PDB entry 3RG8 | X-ray diffraction, 1.74 A resolution | chains B and C of the 8 polymer chains in the assembly

[Chain B (and C)]
Molecule: Phosphoribosylaminoimidazole carboxylase, PurE protein
Source organism: Treponema denticola
Notes: EC 4.1.1.21; chain C of this document is another copy of the same molecule, construct and numbering; everything in this record applies to it too
UniProtKB: Q73PV9 (Q73PV9_TREDE); numbering as in UniProt (aligned over 1-159)
Amino-acid sequence (159 residues; row label = number of the first residue in the row):
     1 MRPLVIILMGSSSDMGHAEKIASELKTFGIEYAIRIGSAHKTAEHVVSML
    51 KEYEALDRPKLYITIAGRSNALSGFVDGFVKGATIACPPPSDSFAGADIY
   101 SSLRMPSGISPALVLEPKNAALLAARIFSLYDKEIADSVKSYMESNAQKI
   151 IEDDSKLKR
Unresolved in the structure: 1, 158-159 (chain C: 1)
Swiss-Prot annotation at these positions:
  - binding site (substrate): S11, D14, S38, K41, G67, S69
  - mutagenesis: H40 (H40N: Lack of activity)

[How chain B and chain C interact]
Pairs across the interface (27):
  S12(B) with K149(C); D153(C), hydrogen bond; L157(C)
  M15(B) with L157(C), hydrophobic
  E19(B) with R159(C), salt bridge
  Y32(B) with R159(C), hydrogen bond
  A33(B) with R159(C)
  I34(B) with K158(C); R159(C), hydrogen bond (backbone-backbone)
  R35(B) with D154(C), salt bridge; K158(C)
  I36(B) with I150(C); D153(C); D154(C), hydrogen bond (backbone-side chain); L157(C), hydrophobic
  S38(B) with I150(C)
  K41(B) with A147(C); I150(C)
  T42(B) with A147(C); I150(C)
  H45(B) with D154(C), salt bridge
  M49(B) with D154(C)
  R68(B) with E116(C), salt bridge
  F94(B) with A95(C); G96(C); L115(C), hydrophobic
  A95(B) with A95(C), hydrophobic
Also at the interface, not in a pair above, chain B (18 interface residues in all): G10, G37
Also at the interface, not in a pair above, chain C (15 interface residues in all): I99, N146, I151

[Summary]
18 residues of chain B and 15 residues of chain C are in contact, with 4 hydrogen bonds and 4 salt bridges.
Among the polar pairs are E19(B)-R159(C), R35(B)-D154(C) and H45(B)-D154(C). UniProt lists 6 substrate-binding
residues and one mutagenesis site on chain B.
Both chains are Phosphoribosylaminoimidazole carboxylase, PurE protein (Treponema denticola). Entry 3RG8
(Crystal structure of Treponema denticola PurE) was determined by X-ray diffraction, deposited together with
3RGG.
